5K98 - chains B and D of the 6 polymer chains in the assembly; structure by X-ray diffraction, 3.99 A resolution.

# Chain B
Protein: Antitoxin HipB
From: Escherichia coli MP020980.2
Reference sequence: M9IJX7 (M9IJX7_ECOLX); residue numbers follow UniProt; this construct covers 1-88
Amino-acid sequence (91 residues; each row starts with the number of its first residue; numbers below 1 keep their minus sign (Gly-2 is residue -2)):
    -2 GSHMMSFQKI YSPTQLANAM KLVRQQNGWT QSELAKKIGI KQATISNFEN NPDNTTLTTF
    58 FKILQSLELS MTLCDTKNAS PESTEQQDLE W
Disordered / not traced: -2 to 3, 75-88
Differences from the reference sequence: expression tag (-2 to 0)

# Chain D
Protein: Serine/threonine-protein kinase HipA
From: Escherichia coli (strain K12)
Notes: EC 2.7.11.1
Reference sequence: P23874 (HIPA_ECOLI); residue numbers follow UniProt; this construct covers 2-440
Amino-acid sequence (448 residues; row label = number of the first residue in the row; numbers below 1 keep their minus sign (Met-7 is residue -7)):
    -7 MHHHHHHSRP KLVTWMNNQR VGELTKLANG AHTFKYAPEW LASRYARPLS LSLPLQRGNI
    53 TSDAVFNFFD NLLPDSPIVR DRIVKRYHAK SRQPFDLLSE IGRDSVGAVT LIPEDETVTH
   113 PIMAWEKLTE ARLEEVLTAY KADIPLGMIR EENDFRISVA GAQEKTALLR IGNDWCIPKG
   173 ITPTTHIIKL PIGEIRQPNA TLDLSQSVDN EYYCLLLAKE LGLNVPDAEI IKAGNVRALA
   233 VERFDRRWNA ERTVLLRLPQ EDMCQTFGLP SSVKYESDGG PGIARIMAFL MGSSEALKDR
   293 YDFMKFQVFQ WLIGATQGHA KNFSVFIQAG GSYRLTPFYD IISAFPVLGG TGIHISDLKL
   353 AMGLNASKGK KTAIDKIYPR HFLATAKVLR FPEVQMHEIL SDFARMIPAA LDNVKTSLPT
   413 DFPENVVTAV ESNVLRLHGR LSREYGSK
Disordered / not traced: -7 to 1, 135-145, 185-195, 438-440
Differences from the reference sequence: initiating methionine (-7); expression tag (-6 to 1); engineered mutation Gln309 (Asp in P23874)
UniProt features mapped onto this chain:
  - DNA-binding region: Lys379 to Arg382
  - binding site (ATP): Ala152 to Lys157, Lys181, Glu234 to Phe236, His311 to Asn314, Tyr331, Asp332
  - modified residue: Ser150 (Phosphoserine)
  - mutagenesis: Gly22 (G22S: Loss of toxicity, does not confer high persistence. Single mutation has decreased affinity for HipB-operator ...), Pro86 (P86L: High levels of persister cells formed which survive better than wild-type in ampicillin or ciprofloxacin, decreased affinity for HipB-operator), Asp88 (D88N: Loss of toxicity, still confers high levels of persister cells. Decreased affinity for HipB-operator), Ser150 (S150A: No phosphorylation; cells grow normally), Asp291 (D291A: Retains toxicity and high persistence but not cold-sensitive. Loss of toxicity, high levels of persister cells and cold sensitivity, decreased affinity for HipB; in hipA7 ...), Asp332 (D332Q: Loss of autophosphorylation; cells grow normally)

# Interface between chain B and chain D
Pairs across the interface (13; chain B residue first):
  Lys33(B) - Pro384(D)
  Lys34(B) - Leu289(D)
  Lys34(B) - Pro384(D)
  Ile35(B) - Arg292(D)  hydrogen bond (backbone-side chain)
  Ile35(B) - Arg382(D)
  Gly36(B) - Arg382(D)
  Phe58(B) - Met283(D)
  Lys59(B) - Met283(D)
  Gln62(B) - Met283(D)  hydrogen bond (side chain-backbone)
  Gln62(B) - Gly284(D)
  Gln62(B) - Ser285(D)  hydrogen bond (side chain-backbone)
  Gln62(B) - Ser286(D)
  Gln62(B) - Ala288(D)
Other interface residues (no listed pair), chain B (8 interface residues in all): Ser63
Other interface residues (no listed pair), chain D (11 interface residues in all): Val386, Gln387

# In short
8 residues of chain B and 11 residues of chain D are in contact; the contacts include 3 hydrogen bonds. Polar
contacts include Ile35(B)-Arg292(D), Gln62(B)-Met283(D) and Gln62(B)-Ser285(D). From UniProt: a DNA-binding
region, 16 ATP-binding residues and 6 mutagenesis sites on chain D.
Here chain B is Antitoxin HipB (Escherichia coli MP020980.2) and chain D is Serine/threonine-protein kinase
HipA (Escherichia coli (strain K12)). Entry 5K98 (Structure of HipA-HipB-O2-O3 complex) was determined by
X-ray diffraction together with 4YG1, 4YG4 and 4YG7 from the same study.
